4DL2 - chains A and T of the 3 polymer chains in the assembly; structure by X-ray diffraction, 2.15 A resolution.

Chain A:
Protein: DNA polymerase eta
Source organism: Homo sapiens
Notes: EC 2.7.7.7
Reference sequence: Q9Y253 (POLH_HUMAN); residue numbers follow UniProt; this construct covers 1-432
Sequence (435 residues; numbered -2 to 432; the number before each row is that of its first residue; numbers below 1 keep their minus sign (Gly-2 is residue -2)):
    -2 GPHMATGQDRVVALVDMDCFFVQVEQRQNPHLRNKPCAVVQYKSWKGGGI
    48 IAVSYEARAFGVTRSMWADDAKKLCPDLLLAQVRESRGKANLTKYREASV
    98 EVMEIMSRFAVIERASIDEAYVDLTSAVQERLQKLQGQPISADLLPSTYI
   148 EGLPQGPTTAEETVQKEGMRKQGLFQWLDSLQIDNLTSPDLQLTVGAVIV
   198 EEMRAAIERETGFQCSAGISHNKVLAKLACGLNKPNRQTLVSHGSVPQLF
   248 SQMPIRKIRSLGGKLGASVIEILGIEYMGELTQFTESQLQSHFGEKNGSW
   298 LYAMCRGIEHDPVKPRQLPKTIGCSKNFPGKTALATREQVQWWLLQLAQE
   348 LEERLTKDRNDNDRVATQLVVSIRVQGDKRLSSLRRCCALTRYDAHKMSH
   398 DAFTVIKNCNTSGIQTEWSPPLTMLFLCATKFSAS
Disordered / not traced: -2 to 1, 155-157
Differences from the reference sequence: expression tag (-2 to 0)
Swiss-Prot annotation at these positions:
  - binding site (Mg(2+)): Asp13, Met14, Asp115, Glu116
  - binding site (Mn(2+)): Asp13, Met14, Asp115, Glu116
  - binding site (a 2'-deoxyribonucleoside 5'-triphosphate): Arg61
  - natural variant: Val37 (deletion: In XPV), Leu75 (deletion: In XPV), Arg93 (R93P: In XPV), Arg111 (R111H: In XPV), Thr122 (T122P: In XPV), Gly153 (G153D: In a breast cancer sample), Thr191 (T191P: In XPV), Gly263 (G263V: In XPV), Val266 (V266D: In XPV), Gly295 (G295R: In XPV), Arg361 (R361S: In XPV)
  - mutagenesis: Tyr52 (Y52A/F: Reduces DNA polymerase activity; Y52E: Reduces DNA polymerase activity. Increases fidelity of replication and reduces translesion bypass), Arg61 (R61A: Reduces enzymatic activity by two-thirds), Ser62 (S62G: Increased DNA polymerase activity and translesion bypass compared to wild-type), Ala68 (A68S/V: Severe reduction in thymine dimer translesion bypass), Asn324 to Pro326 (Reduces binding to chromatin and to monoubiquitinated PCNA. Abolishes binding to monoubiquitinated PCNA; when associated with 705-E--H-713 Del)
Ion coordination: Mg2+ site 1: Asp13, Met14, Asp115 (together with 0KX); Mg2+ site 2: Asp13, Asp115, Glu116 (together with 0KX) (shared with 1 residue of chain P)
Ligand contacts: 0KX (2'-deoxy-5'-O-[(R)-hydroxy{[(R)-hydroxy(phosphonooxy)phosphoryl]amino}phosphoryl]cytidine): Asp13, Met14, Asp15, Cys16, Phe17, Phe18, Ile48, Ala49, Tyr52, Arg55, Arg61, Ile114, Asp115, Lys231
From the paper describing this entry:
  - binding site for the 12-nt DNA strand (chain T): Trp42
  - mutagenesis - W297A: decreased catalytic activity

Chain T:
Molecule: 12-nt DNA strand
Sequence (12 nucleotides; numbered 1 to 12; the number before each row is that of its first residue):
     1 ACGGCTCACACT

Chain A / chain T interface:
Contacting residue pairs - 41 pairs, chain A then chain T:
  Gln38(A) with DG4(T), hydrogen bond to the sugar
  Tyr39(A) with DG4(T), phosphate contact; DC5(T), hydrogen bond to the phosphate
  Trp42(A) with DC2(T), stacking on the base
  Gly46(A) with DG3(T), base contact
  Ile47(A) with DG3(T), base contact
  Ile48(A) with DG3(T), base contact; DG4(T), base contact
  Arg61(A) with DG3(T), base contact
  Ser62(A) with DG3(T), hydrogen bond to the base
  Trp64(A) with DC2(T), sugar contact; DG3(T), sugar contact
  Lys86(A) with DC5(T), phosphate contact; DT6(T), salt bridge to the phosphate
  Leu89(A) with DT6(T), sugar contact
  Arg93(A) with DT6(T), salt bridge to the phosphate; DC7(T), salt bridge to the phosphate
  Lys293(A) with DA10(T), sugar contact
  Lys311(A) with DC9(T), phosphate contact
  Arg313(A) with DA8(T), phosphate contact; DC9(T), salt bridge to the phosphate
  Pro316(A) with DC7(T), phosphate contact; DA8(T), phosphate contact
  Lys317(A) with DA8(T), hydrogen bond to the phosphate; DC9(T), salt bridge to the phosphate
  Thr318(A) with DC7(T), sugar contact; DA8(T), hydrogen bond to the phosphate
  Ile319(A) with DC7(T), phosphate contact
  Gly320(A) with DT6(T), phosphate contact; DC7(T), hydrogen bond to the phosphate
  Cys321(A) with DT6(T), phosphate contact
  Ser322(A) with DC5(T), sugar contact; DT6(T), hydrogen bond to the phosphate
  Lys323(A) with DC5(T), salt bridge to the phosphate
  Asn324(A) with DG4(T), sugar contact; DC5(T), hydrogen bond to the phosphate
  Pro326(A) with DA1(T), phosphate contact; DC2(T), base contact
  Glu347(A) with DT6(T), phosphate contact
  Arg351(A) with DT6(T), salt bridge to the phosphate; DC7(T), salt bridge to the phosphate
Interface residues without a listed pair, chain A (32 interface residues in all): Ala87, Leu315, Gly327, Lys328, Thr329
Interface residues without a listed pair, chain T (11 interface residues in all): DC11

In short:
The interface between chain A and chain T involves 32 residues on one side and 11 on the other, with 8
hydrogen bonds, 8 salt bridges and 1 aromatic stacking contact. Among the polar pairs are Ser62(A)-DG3(T),
Gln38(A)-DG4(T) and Tyr39(A)-DC5(T). The paper reports a binding site for the 12-nt DNA strand (chain T) at
Trp42(A); W297A of chain A reduces catalytic activity.
Chain A is DNA polymerase eta (Homo sapiens) and chain T is a 12-nt DNA strand; the structure, Human DNA
polymerase eta inserting dCMPNPP opposite CG template (GG0a), was determined by X-ray diffraction (same
publication as 4DL3, 4DL4, 4DL5, 4DL6 and 4DL7).
